7D43 - chains F and G of the 14 polymer chains in the assembly; structure by electron microscopy, 4.30 A resolution (low resolution: residue-level contacts below are approximate; hydrogen-bond / salt-bridge calls are withheld).

Chain F:
Molecule: Translation initiation factor eIF-2B subunit gamma
Source organism: Homo sapiens
Reference sequence: Q9NR50 (EI2BG_HUMAN); residue numbers follow UniProt; this construct covers 1-452
Amino-acid sequence (452 residues; row label = number of the first residue in the row):
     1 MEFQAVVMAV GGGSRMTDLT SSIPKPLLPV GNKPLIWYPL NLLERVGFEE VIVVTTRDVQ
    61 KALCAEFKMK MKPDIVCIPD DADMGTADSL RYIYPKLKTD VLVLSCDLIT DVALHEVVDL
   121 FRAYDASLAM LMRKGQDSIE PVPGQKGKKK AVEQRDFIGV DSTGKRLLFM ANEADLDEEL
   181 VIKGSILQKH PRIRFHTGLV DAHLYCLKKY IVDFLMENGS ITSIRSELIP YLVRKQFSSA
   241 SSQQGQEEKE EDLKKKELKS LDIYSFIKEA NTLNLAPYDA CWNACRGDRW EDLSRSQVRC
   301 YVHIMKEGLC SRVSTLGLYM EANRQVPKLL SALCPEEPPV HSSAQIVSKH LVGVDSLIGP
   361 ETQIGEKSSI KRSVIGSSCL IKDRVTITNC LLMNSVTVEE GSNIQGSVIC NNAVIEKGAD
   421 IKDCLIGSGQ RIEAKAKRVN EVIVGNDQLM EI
Unresolved in the structure: 12-27, 135-154, 239-257, 296-341, 445-452
Swiss-Prot annotation at these positions:
  - modified residue: M1 (N-acetylmethionine), S260 (Phosphoserine)
  - natural variant: L27 (L27Q: In VWM3), G47 (G47E: In VWM3), A87 (A87V: In VWM3), R225 (R225Q: In VWM3), I346 (I346T: In VWM3)

Chain G:
Molecule: Translation initiation factor eIF-2B subunit delta
Source organism: Homo sapiens
Reference sequence: Q9UI10 (EI2BD_HUMAN); numbering as in UniProt (aligned over 1-523)
Amino-acid sequence (523 residues; numbered 1 to 523; the number before each row is that of its first residue):
     1 MAAVAVAVRE DSGSGMKAEL PPGPGAVGRE MTKEEKLQLR KEKKQQKKKR KEEKGAEPET
    61 GSAVSAAQCQ VGPTRELPES GIQLGTPREK VPAGRSKAEL RAERRAKQEA ERALKQARKG
   121 EQGGPPPKAS PSTAGETPSG VKRLPEYPQV DDLLLRRLVK KPERQQVPTR KDYGSKVSLF
   181 SHLPQYSRQN SLTQFMSIPS SVIHPAMVRL GLQYSQGLVS GSNARCIALL RALQQVIQDY
   241 TTPPNEELSR DLVNKLKPYM SFLTQCRPLS ASMHNAIKFL NKEITSVGSS KREEEAKSEL
   301 RAAIDRYVQE KIVLAAQAIS RFAYQKISNG DVILVYGCSS LVSRILQEAW TEGRRFRVVV
   361 VDSRPWLEGR HTLRSLVHAG VPASYLLIPA ASYVLPEVSK VLLGAHALLA NGSVMSRVGT
   421 AQLALVARAH NVPVLVCCET YKFCERVQTD AFVSNELDDP DDLQCKRGEH VALANWQNHA
   481 SLRLLNLVYD VTPPELVDLV ITELGMIPCS SVPVVLRVKS SDQ
Unresolved in the structure: 1-165, 519-523
Swiss-Prot annotation at these positions:
  - region: R170 to L179 (May bind the chemical integrated stress response (ISR) inhibitor ISRIB)
  - modified residue: A2 (N-acetylalanine), S12 (Phosphoserine), T86 (Phosphothreonine), S130 (Phosphoserine)
  - natural variant: R209 (R209Q: In VWM4), A228 (A228V: In VWM4), L269 (L269R: In VWM4), R357 (R357Q: In VWM4), R374 (R374C: In VWM4), C465 (C465R: In VWM4), Y489 (Y489H: In VWM4)
From the paper describing this entry:
  - conformationally variable residues (helix shift): E247 to R267
  - mutagenesis - E310K, L314Q: decreased catalytic activity on ISRIB
  - mutagenesis - E310K, L314Q: decreased binding to eIF2(alphaP)
  - mutagenesis - E310K, L314Q: decreased binding to Eukaryotic translation initiation factor 2 subunit 1

How chain F and chain G interact:
Pairs across the interface (25; chain F residue first):
  M1(F) - P199(G)
  M1(F) - S201(G)
  E2(F) - P205(G)
  V46(F) - S197(G)
  V46(F) - I198(G)
  V46(F) - P199(G)
  G47(F) - S197(G)
  G47(F) - P199(G)
  F48(F) - P199(G)
  H115(F) - T193(G)
  H115(F) - Q194(G)
  H115(F) - I198(G)
  V118(F) - I198(G)
  D119(F) - S191(G)
  D119(F) - T193(G)
  D119(F) - L212(G)
  F121(F) - R209(G)
  R122(F) - T193(G)
  R122(F) - I198(G)
  R122(F) - S200(G)
  R122(F) - R209(G)
  A123(F) - Q213(G)
  Y124(F) - L218(G)
  D125(F) - R209(G)
  K208(F) - R209(G)
Other interface residues (no listed pair), chain G (15 interface residues in all): M196, V208

Overview:
14 residues of chain F face 15 of chain G across their interface. From the paper: E310K and L314Q of chain G
reduce catalytic activity on ISRIB; conformational variability at E247(G).
Here chain F is Translation initiation factor eIF-2B subunit gamma and chain G is Translation initiation
factor eIF-2B subunit delta, both from Homo sapiens. Entry 7D43 (eIF2B-eIF2(aP), aPg complex) was determined
by electron microscopy (same publication as 7D44, 7D45 and 7D46).
